Entry 1FZ8 (X-ray diffraction, 2.10 A resolution); this record covers chains B and C of the 6 polymer chains in the assembly.

[Chain B]
Molecule: Methane monooxygenase component A, alpha chain
Organism: Methylococcus capsulatus
Notes: EC 1.14.13.25
UniProtKB: P22869 (MEMA_METCA); residues 1-527 here = UniProt positions 1-527
Amino-acid sequence (527 residues; row label = number of the first residue in the row):
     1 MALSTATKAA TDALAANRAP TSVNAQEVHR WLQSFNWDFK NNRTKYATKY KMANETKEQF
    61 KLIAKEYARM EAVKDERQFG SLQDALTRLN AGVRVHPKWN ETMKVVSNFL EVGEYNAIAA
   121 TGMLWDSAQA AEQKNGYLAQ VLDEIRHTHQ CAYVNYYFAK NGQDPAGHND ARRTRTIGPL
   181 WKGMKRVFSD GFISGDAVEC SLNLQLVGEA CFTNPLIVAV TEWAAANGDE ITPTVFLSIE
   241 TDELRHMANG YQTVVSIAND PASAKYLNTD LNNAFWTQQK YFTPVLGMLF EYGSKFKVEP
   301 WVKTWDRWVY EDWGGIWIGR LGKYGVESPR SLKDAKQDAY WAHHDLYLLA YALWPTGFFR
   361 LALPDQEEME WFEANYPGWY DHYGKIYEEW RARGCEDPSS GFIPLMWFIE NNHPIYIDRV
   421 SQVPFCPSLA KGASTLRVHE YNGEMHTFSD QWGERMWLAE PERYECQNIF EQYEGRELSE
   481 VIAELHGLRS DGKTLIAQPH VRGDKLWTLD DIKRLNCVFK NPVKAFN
Not modelled in the structure: 1-17
Metal / ion sites: Fe ion site 1: E114, E144, H147; Fe ion site 2: E144, E209, E243, H246; Ca2+: S428 (shared with 1 residue of chain A)
Small-molecule neighbours:
  - dibromomethane (2BM), molecule 1: W99, T102, V106, L216, V220, L286, L289, F290
  - dibromomethane (2BM), molecule 2: E101, T102, V105, M288, L289, Y292, G293, Y347, F359, L361
  - dibromomethane (2BM), molecule 3: V105, V106, F109, L110, M184, F188, L216, L286, L289
UniProt features mapped onto this chain:
  - active site: C151
  - binding site (Fe cation): E114, E144, H147, E209, E243, H246

[Chain C]
Molecule: Methane monooxygenase component A, beta chain
Organism: Methylococcus capsulatus
Notes: EC 1.14.13.25
UniProtKB: P18798 (MEMB_METCA); numbering as in UniProt (aligned over 1-389)
Amino-acid sequence (389 residues; row label = number of the first residue in the row):
     1 MSMLGERRRG LTDPEMAAVI LKALPEAPLD GNNKMGYFVT PRWKRLTEYE ALTVYAQPNA
    61 DWIAGGLDWG DWTQKFHGGR PSWGNETTEL RTVDWFKHRD PLRRWHAPYV KDKAEEWRYT
   121 DRFLQGYSAD GQIRAMNPTW RDEFINRYWG AFLFNEYGLF NAHSQGAREA LSDVTRVSLA
   181 FWGFDKIDIA QMIQLERGFL AKIVPGFDES TAVPKAEWTN GEVYKSARLA VEGLWQEVFD
   241 WNESAFSVHA VYDALFGQFV RREFFQRLAP RFGDNLTPFF INQAQTYFQI AKQGVQDLYY
   301 NCLGDDPEFS DYNRTVMRNW TGKWLEPTIA ALRDFMGLFA KLPAGTTDKE EITASLYRVV
   361 DDWIEDYASR IDFKADRDQI VKAVLAGLK
Not modelled in the structure: 1
Sequence notes: conflict R370 (Ala in P18798)
Metal / ion sites: Ca2+ site 1 near D348 (its only coordinating residue here); Ca2+ site 2: D376, D378
Small-molecule neighbours:
  - dibromomethane (2BM), molecule 1: E116, N282, Q283, T286, Y287
  - dibromomethane (2BM), molecule 2: Y119, R122, F123
  - dibromomethane (2BM), molecule 3: R122, Q125, G126
  - dibromomethane (2BM), molecule 4: T286, Q289, I290, Q293

[Chain B / chain C interface]
Residue-residue contacts (10; chain B residue first):
  R18(B) - D362(C)  salt bridge
  R18(B) - E365(C)  salt bridge
  R18(B) - D366(C)  salt bridge
  E76(B) - K111(C)  salt bridge
  R88(B) - R9(C)
  L89(B) - R9(C)
  N90(B) - M3(C)
  N90(B) - L4(C)
  V93(B) - M3(C)  hydrophobic
  R94(B) - T12(C)  hydrogen bond (side chain-backbone)
Also at the interface, not in a pair above, chain B (8 interface residues in all): Q163
Also at the interface, not in a pair above, chain C (12 interface residues in all): L11, D13, P14, K292

[In short]
8 residues of chain B face 12 of chain C across their interface, with 1 hydrogen bond and 4 salt bridges.
Among the polar pairs are R18(B)-D362(C), R18(B)-E365(C) and R18(B)-D366(C). Chain B binds 3 copies of
dibromomethane. Chain C binds 4 copies of dibromomethane.
Here chain B is Methane monooxygenase component A, alpha chain and chain C is Methane monooxygenase component
A, beta chain, both from Methylococcus capsulatus. Entry 1FZ8 (Methane monooxygenase hydroxylase, form II
cocrystallized with dibromomethane) was determined by X-ray diffraction (same publication as 1FZ9, 1FZH and
1FZI).
